Entry 1ZAN (X-ray diffraction, 1.70 A resolution); this record covers chains L and H.

[Chain L]
Molecule: Fab AD11 Light Chain
Organism: Rattus norvegicus
Reference sequence: Q4KM66 (Q4KM66_RAT); the author numbering skips numbers that UniProt does not, so the offset changes along the chain: 1-106 = UniProt 21-126; 108-215 = UniProt 127-234
Sequence (214 residues; row label = number of the first residue in the row; note: 1 number in that range is skipped by the numbering (no residue carries it; nothing is unmodelled there)):
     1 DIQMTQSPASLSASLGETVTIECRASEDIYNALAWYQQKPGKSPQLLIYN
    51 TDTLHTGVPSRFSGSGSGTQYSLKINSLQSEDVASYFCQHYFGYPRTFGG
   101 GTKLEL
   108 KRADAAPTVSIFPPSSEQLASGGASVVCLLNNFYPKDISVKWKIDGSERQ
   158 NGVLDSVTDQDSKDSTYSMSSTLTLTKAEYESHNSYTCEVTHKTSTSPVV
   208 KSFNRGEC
Not modelled in the structure: 215
Disulfides: Cys23-Cys88, Cys135-Cys195

[Chain H]
Molecule: Fab AD11 Heavy Chain
Organism: Rattus norvegicus
Reference sequence: P84751 (HVCM5_MOUSE); aligned to UniProt positions 2-222 over residues 2-213 (the alignment contains insertions or deletions, so no single offset holds)
Sequence (224 residues; row label = number of the first residue in the row; a row labelled like 82A-82C holds insertion residues (82A, then the next letters in order)):
     1 QVQLKESGPGLVQPSQTLSLTCTVSGFSLTNNNVNWVRQATGRGLEWMGG
    51 VWAGGATDYNSALKSRLTITRDTSKSQVFLKM
82A-82C HSL
    83 QSEDTATYYCARDGGYSS
100A-100F STLYAM
   101 DAWGQGTTVTVSSASTTAPSVYPLAPGSAAQTNSMVTLGCLVKGYFPEPV
   151 TVTWNSGSLASGVHTFPAVLQSGLYTLSSSVTVPASPWASEAVTCNVAHP
   201 ASSTKVDKKIVPRDC
Not modelled in the structure: 128-133, 214-215
Disulfides: Cys22-Cys92, Cys140-Cys195

[How chain L and chain H interact]
Pairs across the interface (71; chain L residue first):
  Asp1(L) with Ser61(H), hydrogen bond
  Tyr36(L) with Ala100E(H); Met100F(H), hydrogen bond (side chain-backbone); Trp103(H), hydrophobic
  Gln38(L) with Gln39(H), hydrogen bond; Tyr91(H), hydrogen bond
  Lys42(L) with Tyr91(H)
  Ser43(L) with Tyr91(H); Gly104(H), hydrogen bond (side chain-backbone); Gln105(H)
  Pro44(L) with Leu45(H), hydrophobic; Tyr91(H); Trp103(H)
  Leu46(L) with Ala100E(H), hydrophobic; Met100F(H); Asp101(H)
  Tyr49(L) with Ser100A(H); Thr100B(H); Ala100E(H), hydrophobic
  Asn50(L) with Leu100C(H)
  His55(L) with Asp101(H)
  Phe87(L) with Gly44(H); Leu45(H), hydrophobic
  Gln89(L) with Met100F(H)
  Tyr91(L) with Leu100C(H), hydrophobic; Tyr100D(H), hydrophobic
  Tyr94(L) with Trp52(H), hydrophobic; Asp58(H)
  Pro95(L) with Trp47(H), hydrophobic; Tyr59(H); Ser61(H)
  Arg96(L) with Trp47(H); Tyr100D(H)
  Phe98(L) with Val37(H), hydrophobic; Leu45(H); Trp47(H); Met100F(H), hydrophobic
  Ser117(L) with Thr137(H)
  Phe119(L) with Leu124(H); Ala125(H); Thr137(H)
  Pro120(L) with Ala125(H); Gly127(H); Arg213(H)
  Pro121(L) with Arg213(H), hydrogen bond (backbone-side chain)
  Ser122(L) with Tyr122(H); Pro123(H)
  Glu124(L) with Tyr122(H); Lys208(H), salt bridge
  Gln125(L) with Tyr122(H); Lys143(H)
  Ser132(L) with Leu141(H); Lys143(H), hydrogen bond
  Leu136(L) with Phe166(H), hydrophobic; Ser180(H)
  Asn138(L) with His164(H); Phe166(H); Ser180(H)
  Asn139(L) with His164(H), hydrogen bond
  Leu161(L) with Val169(H), hydrophobic; Leu170(H); Gln171(H)
  Asp162(L) with Val169(H)
  Ser163(L) with Phe166(H); Pro167(H), hydrogen bond (side chain-backbone)
  Val164(L) with Pro167(H)
  Thr165(L) with Phe166(H)
  Ser175(L) with His164(H), hydrogen bond; Phe166(H)
  Met176(L) with Phe166(H)
  Ser177(L) with Phe166(H)
Also at the interface, not in a pair above, chain L (43 interface residues in all): Ala34, Gln45, Gly100, Val134, Thr181, Phe210, Glu214
Also at the interface, not in a pair above, chain H (45 interface residues in all): Glu46, Asn60, Gly106, Val121, Pro126, Leu138, Thr165, Ser178

[In short]
43 residues of chain L face 45 of chain H across their interface, with 10 hydrogen bonds and 1 salt bridge.
Among the polar pairs are Glu124(L)-Lys208(H), Asp1(L)-Ser61(H) and Tyr36(L)-Met100F(H).
Chain L is Fab AD11 Light Chain and chain H is Fab AD11 Heavy Chain, both from Rattus norvegicus; the
structure, Crystal structure of anti-NGF AD11 Fab, was determined by X-ray diffraction.
